Entry 6E3L (X-ray diffraction, 3.80 A resolution); this record covers chains A and C of the 6 polymer chains in the assembly.

== Chain A ==
Name: Interferon gamma
From: Homo sapiens
UniProtKB: P01579 (IFNG_HUMAN); residues 1-133 here correspond to UniProt positions 24-156 (UniProt number = residue number + 23)
Sequence (148 residues; each row starts with the number of its first residue; numbers below 1 keep their minus sign (Gly-3 is residue -3)):
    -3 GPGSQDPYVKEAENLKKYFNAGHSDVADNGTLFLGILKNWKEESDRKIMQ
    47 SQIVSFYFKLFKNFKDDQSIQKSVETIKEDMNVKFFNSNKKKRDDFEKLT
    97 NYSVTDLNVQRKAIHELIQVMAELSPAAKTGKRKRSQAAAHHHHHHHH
Unresolved in the structure: -3 to -2, 124-144
Differences from the reference sequence: expression tag (-3 to 0, 134-144)
Curated features (UniProtKB/Swiss-Prot):
  - modified residue: Gln1 (Pyrrolidone carboxylic acid)
  - glycosylation (N-linked (GlcNAc...) asparagine): Asn25, Asn97
Covalently attached groups: N-acetylglucosamine (NAG) linked to Asn25
What the authors report for this chain:
  - mutagenesis - K74A/E75Y/N83R (up to 100 uM): abolished binding to Interferon gamma receptor 2

== Chain C ==
Name: Interferon gamma receptor 1
From: Homo sapiens
UniProtKB: P15260 (INGR1_HUMAN); residues 1-229 here correspond to UniProt positions 18-246 (UniProt number = residue number + 17)
Sequence (242 residues; row label = number of the first residue in the row; numbers below 1 keep their minus sign (Gly-1 is residue -1)):
    -1 GSEMGTADLGPSSVPTPTNVTIESYNMNPIVYWEYQIMPQVPVFTVEVKN
    49 YGVKNSEWIDACINISHHYCNISDHVGDPSNSLWVRVKARVGQKESAYAK
    99 SEEFAVCRDGKIGPPKLDIRKEEKQIMIDIFHPSVFVNGDEQEVDYDPET
   149 ICYIRVYNVYVRKNGSEIKYKILTQNEDDCDEIRCQLAIPVSSLNSQYCV
   199 SAEGVLNVWGVTTEKSKEVCITIFNSSIKGSAAAHHHHHHHH
Unresolved in the structure: -1 to 10, 138-146, 224-240
Differences from the reference sequence: expression tag (-1 to 0, 230-240); engineered mutation Ile149 (Thr166 in P15260), Lys161 (Met178 in P15260), Lys167 (Gln184 in P15260), Asn174 (Lys191 in P15260), Arg182 (Gln199 in P15260), Asn205 (His222 in P15260)
Curated features (UniProtKB/Swiss-Prot):
  - glycosylation (N-linked (GlcNAc...) asparagine): Asn17, Asn62, Asn69, Asn162, Asn223
Disulfide bonds: Cys60-Cys68, Cys105-Cys150, Cys178-Cys183, Cys197-Cys218
Covalently attached groups: N-acetylglucosamine (NAG) linked to Asn69

== Chain A / chain C interface ==
Residue-residue contacts (27; chain A residue first):
  Ser0(A) with Gly208(C)
  Gln1(A) with Val206(C); Trp207(C)
  Val5(A) with Val206(C); Trp207(C)
  Glu9(A) with Arg106(C), salt bridge; Trp207(C), hydrogen bond
  Lys12(A) with Glu101(C), salt bridge
  Gly18(A) with Trp82(C), hydrogen bond (backbone-side chain); Glu101(C)
  His19(A) with Trp82(C)
  Ser20(A) with Lys47(C); Trp56(C); Trp82(C); Lys98(C), hydrogen bond
  Val22(A) with Tyr49(C)
  Ala23(A) with Asn48(C); Tyr49(C), hydrophobic; Val51(C); Ser54(C), hydrogen bond (backbone-side chain)
  Asp24(A) with Lys47(C), salt bridge; Ser54(C)
  Gly26(A) with Val51(C); Lys52(C); Asn53(C)
  Thr27(A) with Gly50(C)
  Lys34(A) with Asp76(C), salt bridge
Interface residues without a listed pair, chain A (19 interface residues in all): Tyr4, Ala17, Asp21, Asn25, Leu30
Interface residues without a listed pair, chain C (21 interface residues in all): Asn79, Ser80, Glu147, Val203

== Overview ==
19 residues of chain A and 21 residues of chain C are in contact, with 4 hydrogen bonds and 4 salt bridges.
Polar pairs include Glu9(A)-Arg106(C), Lys12(A)-Glu101(C) and Asp24(A)-Lys47(C). N-acetylglucosamine is
covalently linked to Asn25(A). N-acetylglucosamine is covalently linked to Asn69(C). The paper reports that
K74A/E75Y/N83R of chain A abolish binding to Interferon gamma receptor 2.
Here chain A is Interferon gamma and chain C is Interferon gamma receptor 1, both from Homo sapiens. Entry
6E3L (Interferon gamma signalling complex with IFNGR1 and IFNGR2) was determined by X-ray diffraction,
deposited together with 6E3K.
